7PIB - chains m and 3 of the 56 polymer chains in the assembly; structure by electron microscopy, 4.70 A resolution (low resolution: residue-level contacts below are approximate; hydrogen-bond / salt-bridge calls are withheld).

Chain m:
Name: 50S ribosomal protein L17
Organism: Mycoplasma pneumoniae M129
UniProt: Q59547 (RL17_MYCPN); numbering as in UniProt (aligned over 1-124)
Chain sequence (124 residues; each row starts with the number of its first residue):
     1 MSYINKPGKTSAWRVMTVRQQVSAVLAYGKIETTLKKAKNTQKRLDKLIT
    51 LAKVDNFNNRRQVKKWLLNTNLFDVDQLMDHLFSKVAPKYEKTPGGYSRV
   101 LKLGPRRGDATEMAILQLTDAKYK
Not modelled in the structure: 1, 121-124

Chain 3:
Molecule: 23S ribosomal RNA
Organism: Mycoplasma pneumoniae M129
Sequence (2907 nucleotides; numbered 1 to 2907; the number before each row is that of its first residue):
     1 UACAAUAAGUUACUAAGGGCUUAUGGUGGAUGCCUUGGCACUAAUAGGCG
    51 AUGAAGGACGUGUUAACCUGCGAUAAGCUUCGGGUAGGUGGUAAGAACCU
   101 CAGAUCCGGAGAUUUCCGAAUGGAGCAAUCCGGUAGUUGGAAACAGCUAU
   151 CAUUAAUUGAUGAAUAAAUAGUCAAUUAAAGCAAUACGUGGUGAAGUGAA
   201 ACAUCUCAGUAGCCACAGGAAAAGAAAACGAAUGUGAUUCCGUGUGUAGU
   251 GGCGAGCGAAAGCGGAACAGGCCAAACUUAUCAUUAGAUAGGGGUUGUAG
   301 GGCUUGCAAUGUGGACUUGAAAACGAUAGAAGAAGCUGUUGGAAAGCAGC
   351 GCGCAAAAGGGUGAUAGCCCCGUAUUUGAAAUUGUUUUCAUACCUAGCGA
   401 GAUCCCUGAGUAGCUCGGAAAACGUUAUUUUGAGUGAAUCUGCCCAGACC
   451 AUUGGGUAAGCCUAAAUACUAAUUAGUGACCGAUAGCGAAACAGUACCGU
   501 GAGGGAAAGGUGAAAAGAACCCAGAGAUGGGAGUGAAAUAGAUUCUGAAA
   551 CCAUAUGCCUACAACGUGUCAGAGCACAUUAAUGUGUGAUGGCGUGCGUU
   601 UUGAAGUAUGAGCCGGCGAGUUAUGAUAGCAAGCGUUAGUUAACCAGGAG
   651 AUGGGGAGCUGUAGCGAAAGCGAGUUUUAAAAGAGCGUUUGUUUGUUAUU
   701 AUAGACCCGAAACGGGUUGAGCUAGUCAUGAGCAGGUUGAAGGUUGAGUA
   751 ACAUCAACUGGAGGACCGAACCGACUCUCGUUGAAACGAUAGCGGAUGAC
   801 UUGUGAUUAGGGGUGAAAUUCCAAUCGAAAUCCGUGAUAGCUGGUUCUCG
   851 UCGAAAUAGCUUUAAGGCUAGCGUGAGAUCACAAAUAAGUGGAGGUAAAG
   901 CUACUGAAUGUAUGAUGGCGCCACCUAGGCGUACUGAAUACAAUUAAACU
   951 CUGAAUGCCAUUUAUUUUAUUCUCGCAGUCAGACAGUGGGGGAUAAGCUU
  1001 CAUUGUCAAGAGGGGAAGAGCCCAGAUCAUUAAAUAAGGUCCCCAAAAUA
  1051 UACUAAGUGGAAAAGGAUGUGAAAGUGCUAAAACAGCAAGGAUGUUGGCU
  1101 UAGAAGCAGCCAUCGUUUAAAGAGUGCGUAACAGCUCACUUGUCGAGUGU
  1151 UUUUGCGCCGAAGAUGUAACGGGGCUAAGUAUAUUACCGAAUUUAUGGAU
  1201 AAGAUUUAUAUCUUGUGGUAGACGAGCGUUGUAUUGGAGUUGAAGUCAAA
  1251 GCGUGAGCAUUGGUGGAUCCAAUACAAGUGAGAAUGCCGGCAUGAGUAAC
  1301 GCUUGGGAGUGAGAAUCUCCCAAACCGAUUGACUAAGGUUUCCUGGACCA
  1351 GGGUCGUCCUUCCAGGGUUAGUCUGGACCUAAGCUGAGGCUGAAAAGCGU
  1401 AGGCGAUGGACAACAGGUUAAUAUUCCUGUACUUACAGUUAGACUGAUGG
  1451 AGUGACAAAGAAGGUUUUCCACCCCCAUAAUUGGAUUUGGGGAUAAAUCA
  1501 UAAGGUGGUACAAUAGGCAAAUCCGUUGUGCAUAACAUUGAGUGAUGAUG
  1551 UCGAGUGAAUGAGUGAUCAAGUAGCGAAGGUGGUAUUAAUCAUGCUUUCA
  1601 AGAAAAGCUUCUAGGGUUAAUCUAGCUGUAACCAGUACCGAGAACGAACA
  1651 CACGUAGUCAAGGAGAGGAUCCUAAGGUUAGCGAGUGAACUAUAGCCAAG
  1701 GAACUCUGCAAAUUAACCCCGUAAGUUAGCGAGAAGGGGUGCUUAUGUAA
  1751 AAGUAAGCCGCAGUGAAGAACGAGGGGGGACUGUUUAACUAAAACACAAC
  1801 UCUAUGCCAAACCGUAAGGUGAUGUAUAUGGGGUGACACCUGCCCAGUGC
  1851 UGGAAGGUUAAAGAAGGAGGUUAGCGCAAGCGAAGCUUUUAACUGAAGCC
  1901 CCAGUGAACGGCGGCCGUAACUAUAACGGUCCUAAGGUAGCGAAAUUCCU
  1951 AGUCGGGUAAAUUCCGUCCCGCUUGAAUGGUGUAACCAUCUCUUGACUGU
  2001 CUCGGCUAUAGACUCGGUGAAAUCCAGGUACGGGUGAAGACACCCGUUAG
  2051 GCGCAACGGGACGGAAAGACCCCGUGAAGCUUUACUGUAGCUUAAUAUUG
  2101 AUCAGGACAUUAUCAUGUAGAGAAUAGGUAGGAGCAAUCGAUGCAAGUUC
  2151 GCUAGGACUUGUUGAUGCGAAAGGUGGAAUACUACCCUUGGUUGUGUGCU
  2201 GUUCUAAUUGGUAACUGUUAUCCAGUUUCAAGACAGUGUUAGGUGGGCAG
  2251 UUUGACUGGGGCGGUCGCCUCCUAAAAGGUAACGGAGGCGUACAAAGGUA
  2301 CCUUCAGUACGGUUGGAAAUCGUAUGUAGAGUGUAAUGGUGUAAGGGUGC
  2351 UUGACUGUGAGACAUACAGGUCGAACAGGUGAGAAAUCAGGUCAUAGUGA
  2401 UCCGGUGGUCCAGUAUGGAAUGGCCAUCGCUCAACGGAUAAAAGCUACUC
  2451 CGGGGAUAACAGGCUGAUACUGCCCAAGAGUUCAUAUCGACGGCAGUGUU
  2501 UGGCACCUCGAUGUCGACUCAUCUCAUCCUCGAGCUGAAGCAGGUUCGAA
  2551 GGGUUCGGCUGUUCGCCGAUUAAAGAGAUACGUGAGUUGGGUUCAAACCG
  2601 UCGUGAGACAGGUUGGUCCCUAUCUAUUGUGCCCGUAGGAAGAUUGAAGA
  2651 GUGUUGCUUCUAGUACGAGAGGACCGAAGCGAGGACACCUCUUAUGCUCC
  2701 AGUUGUAGCGCCAGCUGCACCGCUGGGUAGUAACGUGUCUAUUAGAUAAA
  2751 CGCUGAAAGCAUCUAAGUGUGAAACUAUCUCAAAGAUUAAUCUUCCCAUU
  2801 UCGCAAGAAAGUAAGAGCCGUCAAAGACGAUGACGUUGAUAGGUUACAGG
  2851 UGUAAGCAUAGUGAUAUGUUGAGCUGAGUAAUACUAAUUGCUCGAGGACU
  2901 UAUUGGA
Not modelled in the structure: 1-7, 923-927, 1560-1569, 2901-2907

Chain m / chain 3 interface:
Contacting residue pairs (98):
  Ser2(m) with A1692(3); U1693(3)
  Tyr3(m) with A784(3); A1652(3)
  Ile4(m) with A789(3); U790(3)
  Asn5(m) with C1302(3); A2010(3)
  Lys6(m) with C1302(3); U1303(3)
  Pro7(m) with U2009(3)
  Lys9(m) with G1685(3); G1687(3); A2010(3)
  Ser11(m) with C2697(3); U2698(3)
  Ala12(m) with C2718(3)
  Trp13(m) with U1304(3)
  Arg14(m) with G1687(3)
  Val15(m) with U2698(3)
  Met16(m) with A1323(3); A1324(3); G2717(3)
  Gln20(m) with A1322(3)
  Gln21(m) with G1305(3); G1306(3)
  Ala24(m) with G1306(3)
  Tyr28(m) with G1307(3)
  Lys30(m) with G1307(3)
  Ile31(m) with G1306(3)
  Glu32(m) with G1306(3); G1307(3)
  Thr33(m) with G1306(3)
  Thr34(m) with A1684(3); G1685(3)
  Leu35(m) with U2821(3)
  Lys36(m) with G1685(3); U1686(3)
  Lys37(m) with G1685(3)
  Lys39(m) with C2822(3)
  Asn40(m) with U2698(3)
  Gln42(m) with G2842(3)
  Lys43(m) with G2842(3); G2843(3)
  Arg44(m) with U2698(3); G2876(3)
  Asp46(m) with G2843(3); U2844(3)
  Lys47(m) with G2876(3)
  Thr50(m) with U2844(3)
  Phe57(m) with A2855(3); G2856(3)
  Asn58(m) with A2855(3)
  Arg60(m) with U1482(3)
  Arg61(m) with G1483(3); A2713(3); A2855(3); G2856(3)
  Lys64(m) with U1482(3); C2709(3); G2714(3); C2715(3)
  Lys65(m) with C2715(3); U2716(3)
  Asn69(m) with C1321(3)
  Thr70(m) with C1321(3)
  Asn71(m) with C1320(3); C1321(3)
  Thr93(m) with C2884(3)
  Pro94(m) with G2843(3); C2884(3)
  Gly95(m) with G2843(3); U2844(3); C2884(3)
  Gly96(m) with G2842(3); G2843(3); C2884(3); U2885(3)
  Ser98(m) with U2885(3)
  Arg99(m) with U2885(3)
  Val100(m) with A2886(3)
  Leu101(m) with A2887(3)
  Lys102(m) with G2820(3); U2821(3); A2886(3)
  Arg106(m) with A1315(3)
  Arg107(m) with A1314(3); A1315(3); U1316(3); C1355(3)
  Gly108(m) with A1315(3); G2016(3)
  Asp109(m) with A1315(3); G1683(3); G2016(3)
  Ala110(m) with G2016(3)
  Thr111(m) with G1683(3); A1684(3)
Also at the interface, not in a pair above, chain m (63 interface residues in all): Gly8, Thr10, Thr17, Arg19, Leu51, Tyr97
Also at the interface, not in a pair above, chain 3 (59 interface residues in all): C779, G1313, C2015, G2017, A2854, U2875

In short:
The interface between chain m and chain 3 involves 63 residues on one side and 59 on the other.
Chain m is 50S ribosomal protein L17 and chain 3 is 23S ribosomal RNA, both from Mycoplasma pneumoniae M129;
the structure, 70S ribosome with EF-G, A/P- and P/E-site tRNAs in spectinomycin-treated Mycoplasma pneumoniae
cells, was determined by electron microscopy, deposited together with 7OOC, 7OOD, 7P6Z, 7PAH, 7PAI, 7PAJ and
23 further entries.
